2VYN - chains C and D of the 4 polymer chains in the assembly; structure by X-ray diffraction, 2.20 A resolution.

Chain C:
Molecule: Glyceraldehyde-3-phosphate dehydrogenase
Organism: Escherichia coli BL21(DE3)
Notes: EC 1.2.1.12
UniProt: P0A9B2 (G3P1_ECOLI); residues -1 to 329 here correspond to UniProt positions 1-331 (UniProt number = residue number + 2)
Chain sequence (331 residues; row label = number of the first residue in the row; numbers below 1 keep their minus sign (Met-1 is residue -1)):
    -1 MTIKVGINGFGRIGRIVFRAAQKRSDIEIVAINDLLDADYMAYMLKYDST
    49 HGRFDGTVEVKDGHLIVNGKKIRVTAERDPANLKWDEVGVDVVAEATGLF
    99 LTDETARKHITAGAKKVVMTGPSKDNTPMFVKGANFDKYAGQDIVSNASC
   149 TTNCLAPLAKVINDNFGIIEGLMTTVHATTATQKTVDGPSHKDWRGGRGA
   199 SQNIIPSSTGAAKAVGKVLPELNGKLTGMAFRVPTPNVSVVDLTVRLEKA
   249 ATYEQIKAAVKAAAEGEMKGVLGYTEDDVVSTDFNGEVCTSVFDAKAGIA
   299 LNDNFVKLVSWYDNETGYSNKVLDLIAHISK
Unresolved in the structure: -1
Modified / non-standard residues: Cys148 (3-sulfinoalanine; CSD); Cys287 (3-sulfinoalanine; CSD)
Residues lining bound ligands: NAD (nicotinamide-adenine-dinucleotide): Asn6, Gly7, Phe8, Gly9, Arg10, Ile11, Asn31, Asp32, Leu33, Glu75, Arg76, Ala94, Thr95, Gly96, Leu97, Phe98, Leu99, Thr118, Gly119, Cys148, Thr178, Ala179, Asn312, Glu313, Tyr316
Curated features (UniProtKB/Swiss-Prot):
  - active site: Cys148 (Nucleophile)
  - binding site (NAD(+)): Arg10, Ile11, Asp32, Arg76, Thr118, Asn312
  - binding site (D-glyceraldehyde 3-phosphate): Ser147 to Thr149, Thr178, Thr207, Gly208, Arg230
  - site: His175 (Activates thiol group during catalysis)
  - modified residue: Lys113 (N6-succinyllysine), Lys122 (N6-succinyllysine), Lys130 (N6-acetyllysine), Lys136 (N6-acetyllysine), Lys190 (N6-acetyllysine), Lys211 (N6-succinyllysine), Lys215 (N6-succinyllysine), Lys223 (N6-succinyllysine), Lys247 (N6-acetyllysine), Lys255 (N6-succinyllysine), Lys259 (N6-succinyllysine), Lys329 (N6-malonyllysine)

Chain D:
Molecule: Glyceraldehyde-3-phosphate dehydrogenase
Organism: Rattus norvegicus
Notes: EC 1.2.1.12
UniProt: Q9ESV6 (Q9ESV6_RAT); residues 3-333 here correspond to UniProt positions 102-432 (UniProt number = residue number + 99)
Chain sequence (334 residues; each row starts with the number of its first residue; numbering starts at 0):
     0 MVKVGINGFGRIGRLVLRVCMEKGVRVVAVNDPFIDPEYMVYMFKYDSTH
    50 GRYKGTVEHKNGRLVVDNLEINVFQCKEPKEIPWSSVGNPYVVEATGVYL
   100 SIEAASGHISSGARRVIVTAPSPDAPMLVMGVNEKDYNPGSMTVVSNASC
   150 TTNCLAPLAKVIHERFGIVEGLMTTVHAYTATQKTVDGPSKKDWRGGRGA
   200 HQNIIPSSTGAAKAVGKVIPELNGKLTGMAFRVPTPNVSVVDLTCRLAQP
   250 ASYTAIKEAVKAAAKGPMAGILAYTEDQVVSTDFNGDSHSSIFDAKAGIA
   300 LNDNFVKLVSWYDNEYGYSHRVVDLLRYMFSREK
Modified / non-standard residues: Cys75 (s-oxy cysteine; CSX); Cys149 (3-sulfinoalanine; CSD)
Residues lining bound ligands: NAD (nicotinamide-adenine-dinucleotide): Asn6, Gly7, Phe8, Gly9, Arg10, Ile11, Gly12, Asn30, Asp31, Pro32, Phe33, Ile34, Cys75, Lys76, Ala94, Thr95, Gly96, Val97, Tyr98, Leu99, Thr118, Ala119, Cys149, Thr179, Ala180, Asn313, Glu314, Tyr317
Curated features (UniProtKB/Swiss-Prot):
  - active site: Cys149 (Nucleophile)
  - binding site (NAD(+)): Arg10, Ile11, Asp31, Lys76, Tyr98, Thr118, Asn313
  - binding site (D-glyceraldehyde 3-phosphate): Ser148 to Thr150, Thr179, Thr208, Gly209, Arg231
  - site: His176 (Activates thiol group during catalysis)
  - modified residue: Ser251 (Phosphoserine)
From the paper describing this entry:
  - catalytic residues: Cys149
  - post-translational modification sites: Cys149
  - binding site for NAD: Lys76, Ala94, Tyr98, Leu99, Thr118

How chain C and chain D interact:
Pairs across the interface - 15 pairs, chain C then chain D:
  Tyr41(C) - Gln277(D)  hydrogen bond (side chain-backbone)
  Tyr45(C) - Asp276(D)  hydrogen bond
  Tyr45(C) - Asp282(D)
  Ser47(C) - Thr281(D)  hydrogen bond
  Arg51(C) - Asp282(D)  hydrogen bond (side chain-backbone)
  Arg51(C) - Phe283(D)
  Arg51(C) - Asp286(D)  salt bridge
  Asp275(C) - Lys44(D)  salt bridge
  Asp275(C) - Tyr45(D)  hydrogen bond
  Asp276(C) - Tyr41(D)  hydrogen bond (backbone-side chain)
  Thr280(C) - Ser47(D)  hydrogen bond
  Asp281(C) - Tyr45(D)
  Asp281(C) - Arg51(D)  hydrogen bond (backbone-side chain)
  Phe282(C) - Arg51(D)
  Glu285(C) - Arg51(D)  salt bridge
Interface residues without a listed pair, chain C (13 interface residues in all): Lys44, Asp46, Val277
Interface residues without a listed pair, chain D (14 interface residues in all): Asp46, Val278, Val279

In short:
13 residues of chain C face 14 of chain D across their interface; the contacts include 8 hydrogen bonds and 3
salt bridges. Polar contacts include Arg51(C)-Asp286(D), Asp275(C)-Lys44(D) and Glu285(C)-Arg51(D). Chain C
binds NAD. The paper reports the catalytic residue Cys149(D); a binding site for NAD at Lys76(D), Ala94(D) and
Tyr98(D) among others.
Chain C is Glyceraldehyde-3-phosphate dehydrogenase (Escherichia coli BL21(DE3)) and chain D is
Glyceraldehyde-3-phosphate dehydrogenase (Rattus norvegicus); the structure, Structure of E.Coli GAPDH Rat
Sperm GAPDH heterotetramer, was determined by X-ray diffraction (same publication as 2VYV).
